Entry 1D3S (X-ray diffraction, 1.40 A resolution); this record covers chain A.

== Chain A ==
Name: Nitrophorin 4
Organism: Rhodnius prolixus
UniProt: Q94734 (NP4_RHOPR); residues 1-184 here correspond to UniProt positions 22-205 (UniProt number = residue number + 21)
Sequence (184 residues; row label = number of the first residue in the row):
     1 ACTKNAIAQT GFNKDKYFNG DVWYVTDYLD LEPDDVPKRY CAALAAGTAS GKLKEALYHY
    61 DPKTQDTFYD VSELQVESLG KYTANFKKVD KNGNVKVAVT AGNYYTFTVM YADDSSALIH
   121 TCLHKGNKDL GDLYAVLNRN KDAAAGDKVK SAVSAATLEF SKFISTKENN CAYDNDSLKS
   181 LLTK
Cystine bridges: C2-C122, C41-C171
Metal / ion sites: heme Fe near H59 (its only coordinating residue here)
Small-molecule neighbours: heme (HEM): V25, Y28, P37, Y40, A42, L44, E55, L57, H59, F68, D70, F86, K88, Y105, F107, I119, T121, L123, K125, K128, L133, T166
Swiss-Prot annotation at these positions:
  - binding site (heme): H59

== Overview ==
Chain A binds heme. From UniProt: heme-binding residue H59.
Chain A is Nitrophorin 4 (Rhodnius prolixus); the structure, 1.4 A crystal structure of nitrophorin 4 from
Rhodnius prolixis at pH=5.6, was determined by X-ray diffraction together with 1EQD and 1ERX from the same
study.
